PDB entry 5B39 | X-ray diffraction, 2.50 A resolution | chains A and G of the 4 polymer chains in the assembly

Chain A:
Protein: HLA class I histocompatibility antigen, B-57 alpha chain
Organism: Homo sapiens
Reference sequence: P18465 (1B57_HUMAN); residues 1-276 here correspond to UniProt positions 25-300 (UniProt number = residue number + 24)
Sequence (276 residues; row label = number of the first residue in the row):
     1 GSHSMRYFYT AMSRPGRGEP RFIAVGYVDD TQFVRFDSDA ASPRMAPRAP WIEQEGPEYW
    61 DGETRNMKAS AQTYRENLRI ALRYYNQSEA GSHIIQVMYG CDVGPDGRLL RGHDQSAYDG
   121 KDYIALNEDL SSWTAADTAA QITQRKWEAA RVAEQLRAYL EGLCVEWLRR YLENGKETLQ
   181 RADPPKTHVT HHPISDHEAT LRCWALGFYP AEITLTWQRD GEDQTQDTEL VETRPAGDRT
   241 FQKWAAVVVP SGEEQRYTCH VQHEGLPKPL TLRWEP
Disordered / not traced: 276
Cystine bridges: Cys101-Cys164, Cys203-Cys259

Chain G:
Protein: Killer cell immunoglobulin-like receptor 3DL1
Organism: Homo sapiens
Reference sequence: P43629 (KI3L1_HUMAN); residues 1-299 here correspond to UniProt positions 22-320 (UniProt number = residue number + 21)
Sequence (299 residues; row label = number of the first residue in the row):
     1 HVGGQDKPFL SAWPSAVVPR GGHVTLRCHY RHRFNNFMLY KEDRIHVPIF HGRLFQESFN
    61 MSPVTTAHAG NYTCRGSHPH SPTGWSAPSN PVVIMVTGNH RKPSLLAHPG PLVKSGERVI
   121 LQCWSDIMFE HFFLHKEGIS KDPSRLVGQI HDGVSKANFS IGPMMLALAG TYRCYGSVTH
   181 TPYQLSAPSD PLDIVVTGPY EKPSLSAQPG PKVQAGESVT LSCSSRSSYD MYHLSREGGA
   241 HERRLPAVRK VNRTFQADFP LGPATHGGTY RCFGSFRHSP YEWSDPSDPL LVSVTGNPS
Disordered / not traced: 1-6, 239-242, 262-266, 293-299
Construct notes: variant Val2 (Met23 in P43629), Val47 (Ile68 in P43629), Leu54 (Ile75 in P43629)
Curated features (UniProtKB/Swiss-Prot):
  - glycosylation (N-linked (GlcNAc...) asparagine): Asn71, Asn158, Asn252
Cystine bridges: Cys28-Cys74, Cys123-Cys174, Cys223-Cys272
Covalently attached groups: N-acetylglucosamine (NAG) linked to Asn71, Asn158, Asn252
What the authors report for this chain:
  - contacts within the chain: Leu112-Trp283 (hydrophobic contact), Val195-Trp283 (hydrophobic contact), His233-Trp283, Phe273-Trp283 (hydrophobic contact), Ser275-Trp283, Pro280-Trp283 (hydrogen bond)
  - specificity-determining residues: Trp283
  - post-translational modification sites: Asn71, Asn158, Asn252

Interface between chain A and chain G:
Pairs across the interface - 37 pairs, chain A then chain G:
  Pro15(A) - Trp13(G)  hydrophobic
  Pro15(A) - Arg27(G)  hydrogen bond (backbone-side chain)
  Gly16(A) - Phe9(G)
  Gly16(A) - Ser11(G)
  Gly16(A) - Arg27(G)
  Gly16(A) - His29(G)
  Gly16(A) - Phe34(G)
  Arg17(A) - Phe9(G)
  Arg17(A) - His29(G)
  Gly18(A) - Phe9(G)
  Glu19(A) - Phe9(G)
  Glu76(A) - Lys136(G)  salt bridge
  Glu76(A) - Ala167(G)
  Arg79(A) - Ile139(G)  hydrogen bond (side chain-backbone)
  Arg79(A) - Ser140(G)
  Arg79(A) - Lys141(G)
  Ile80(A) - Leu166(G)  hydrophobic
  Arg83(A) - His278(G)  hydrogen bond (side chain-backbone)
  Tyr84(A) - Arg277(G)
  Tyr84(A) - His278(G)
  Glu89(A) - Trp13(G)
  Glu89(A) - Ile139(G)
  Ile142(A) - Arg277(G)
  Ile142(A) - His278(G)
  Arg145(A) - Ser228(G)  hydrogen bond (side chain-backbone)
  Arg145(A) - Asp230(G)  salt bridge
  Arg145(A) - Phe276(G)
  Arg145(A) - Arg277(G)
  Lys146(A) - Tyr200(G)
  Lys146(A) - Phe276(G)
  Lys146(A) - Ser279(G)  hydrogen bond
  Lys146(A) - Glu282(G)  salt bridge
  Ala149(A) - Tyr200(G)  hydrophobic
  Ala149(A) - Glu201(G)  hydrogen bond (backbone-backbone)
  Ala149(A) - Phe276(G)  hydrophobic
  Ala150(A) - Tyr200(G)
  Arg151(A) - Glu201(G)  salt bridge
Other interface residues (no listed pair), chain A (20 interface residues in all): Gln72, Thr73, Ala90
Other interface residues (no listed pair), chain G (26 interface residues in all): Met165, Leu168, Pro199, Ser227, Tyr229
The authors on this interface:
  - pairs named by the authors: Arg17(A)-Phe9(G), Ile80(A)-Leu166(G), Tyr84(A)-His278(G), Ile142(A)-His278(G), Lys146(A)-Tyr200(G), Phe276(G)-Lys146(A), Glu282(G)-Lys146(A)
  - interface residues, chain G: Phe9(G)

Summary:
20 residues of chain A face 26 of chain G across their interface; the contacts include 6 hydrogen bonds and 4
salt bridges. Polar contacts include Glu76(A)-Lys136(G), Arg145(A)-Asp230(G) and Lys146(A)-Glu282(G). The
authors report contacts between Arg17(A) and Phe9(G), Ile80(A) and Leu166(G) and Tyr84(A) and His278(G) among
others. From the paper: the interface residue Phe9(G); the specificity determinant Trp283(G).
Chain A is HLA class I histocompatibility antigen, B-57 alpha chain and chain G is Killer cell
immunoglobulin-like receptor 3DL1, both from Homo sapiens; the structure, KIR3DL1*015 in complex with
HLA-B*57:01, was determined by X-ray diffraction (same publication as 5B38).
